2ZMC - chain A; structure by X-ray diffraction, 3.14 A resolution.

[Chain A]
Name: Dual specificity protein kinase TTK
From: Homo sapiens
Notes: EC 2.7.12.1; fragment: Catalytic domain
UniProtKB: P33981 (TTK_HUMAN); numbering as in UniProt (aligned over 510-857)
Amino-acid sequence (390 residues; numbered 468 to 857; the number before each row is that of its first residue):
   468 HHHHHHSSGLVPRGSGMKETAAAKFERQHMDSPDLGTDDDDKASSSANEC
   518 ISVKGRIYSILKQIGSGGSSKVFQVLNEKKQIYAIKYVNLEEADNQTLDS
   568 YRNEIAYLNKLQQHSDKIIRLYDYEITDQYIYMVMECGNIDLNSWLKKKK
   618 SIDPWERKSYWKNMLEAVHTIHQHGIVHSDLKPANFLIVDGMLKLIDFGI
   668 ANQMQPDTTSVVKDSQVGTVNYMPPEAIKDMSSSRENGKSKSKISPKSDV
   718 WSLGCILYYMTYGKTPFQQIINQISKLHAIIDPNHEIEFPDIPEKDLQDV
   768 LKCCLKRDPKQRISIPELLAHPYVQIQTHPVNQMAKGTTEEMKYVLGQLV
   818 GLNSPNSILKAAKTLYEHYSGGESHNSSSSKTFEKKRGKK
Not modelled in the structure: 468-515, 672-680, 699-708, 795-857
Sequence notes: expression tag (468-509)
Residues lining bound ligands: polyethylene glycol fragment (7PE; 2-(2-(2-(2-(2-(2-ethoxyethoxy)ethoxy)ethoxy)ethoxy)ethoxy)ethanol): S537, K553, V555, Y568, E571, I572, L575, M600, M602, I663, D664, A668

[Overview]
Chain A binds polyethylene glycol fragment.
Chain A is Dual specificity protein kinase TTK (Homo sapiens); the structure, Crystal structure of human
mitotic checkpoint kinase Mps1 catalytic domain apo form, was determined by X-ray diffraction, deposited
together with 2ZMD.
